Entry 1WP4 (X-ray diffraction, 2.00 A resolution); this record covers chains A and D of the 4 polymer chains in the assembly.

[Chain A (and D)]
Molecule: 3-hydroxyisobutyrate dehydrogenase
From: Thermus thermophilus
Notes: EC 1.1.1.31; chain D of this document is another copy of the same molecule, construct and numbering; everything in this record applies to it too
Reference sequence: Q5SLQ6 (Q5SLQ6_THET8); residue numbers follow UniProt; this construct covers 1-289
Sequence (289 residues; row label = number of the first residue in the row):
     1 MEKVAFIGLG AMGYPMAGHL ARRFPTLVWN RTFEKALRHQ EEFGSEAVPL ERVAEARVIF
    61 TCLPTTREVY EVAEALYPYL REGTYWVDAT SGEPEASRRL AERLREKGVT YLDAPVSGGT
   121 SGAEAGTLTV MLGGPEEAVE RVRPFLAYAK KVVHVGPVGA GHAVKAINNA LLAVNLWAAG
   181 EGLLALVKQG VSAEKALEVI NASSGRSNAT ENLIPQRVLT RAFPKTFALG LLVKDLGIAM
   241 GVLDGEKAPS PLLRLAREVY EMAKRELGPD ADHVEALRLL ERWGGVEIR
Unresolved in the structure: 1 (chain D: fully traced)

[How chain A and chain D interact]
Residue-residue contacts (27; chain A residue first):
  E246(A) - R265(D)  salt bridge
  K247(A) - R257(D)  hydrogen bond (backbone-side chain)
  K247(A) - E261(D)
  K247(A) - R265(D)
  A248(A) - E258(D)
  A248(A) - R265(D)
  P249(A) - E258(D)
  P249(A) - E261(D)
  P249(A) - M262(D)  hydrophobic
  S250(A) - E258(D)  hydrogen bond (backbone-side chain)
  P251(A) - L255(D)  hydrophobic
  P251(A) - E258(D)
  P251(A) - M262(D)  hydrophobic
  R254(A) - E258(D)  salt bridge
  L255(A) - P251(D)  hydrophobic
  R257(A) - K247(D)  hydrogen bond (side chain-backbone)
  E258(A) - A248(D)
  E258(A) - P249(D)
  E258(A) - S250(D)  hydrogen bond (side chain-backbone)
  E258(A) - P251(D)
  E258(A) - R254(D)  salt bridge
  E261(A) - K247(D)
  E261(A) - P249(D)
  M262(A) - P249(D)  hydrophobic
  R265(A) - E246(D)  salt bridge
  R265(A) - K247(D)  hydrogen bond (side chain-backbone)
  R265(A) - A248(D)
Interface residues without a listed pair, chain A (14 interface residues in all): G237
Interface residues without a listed pair, chain D (14 interface residues in all): G237

[In short]
Chain A and chain D each contribute 14 residues to their interface, with 5 hydrogen bonds and 4 salt bridges.
Polar contacts include E246(A)-R265(D), R254(A)-E258(D) and K247(A)-R257(D).
Chain A and chain D are both 3-hydroxyisobutyrate dehydrogenase (Thermus thermophilus); the structure,
Structure of TT368 protein from Thermus Thermophilus HB8, was determined by X-ray diffraction (same
publication as 2CVZ).
